PDB entry 7VZG | electron microscopy, 2.61 A resolution | chains a and e of the 14 polymer chains in the assembly

[Chain a]
Molecule: PscA
Organism: Chloracidobacterium thermophilum
UniProt: G2LDR8 (G2LDR8_CHLTF); residues 8-865 here = UniProt positions 8-865
Chain sequence (858 residues; each row starts with the number of its first residue):
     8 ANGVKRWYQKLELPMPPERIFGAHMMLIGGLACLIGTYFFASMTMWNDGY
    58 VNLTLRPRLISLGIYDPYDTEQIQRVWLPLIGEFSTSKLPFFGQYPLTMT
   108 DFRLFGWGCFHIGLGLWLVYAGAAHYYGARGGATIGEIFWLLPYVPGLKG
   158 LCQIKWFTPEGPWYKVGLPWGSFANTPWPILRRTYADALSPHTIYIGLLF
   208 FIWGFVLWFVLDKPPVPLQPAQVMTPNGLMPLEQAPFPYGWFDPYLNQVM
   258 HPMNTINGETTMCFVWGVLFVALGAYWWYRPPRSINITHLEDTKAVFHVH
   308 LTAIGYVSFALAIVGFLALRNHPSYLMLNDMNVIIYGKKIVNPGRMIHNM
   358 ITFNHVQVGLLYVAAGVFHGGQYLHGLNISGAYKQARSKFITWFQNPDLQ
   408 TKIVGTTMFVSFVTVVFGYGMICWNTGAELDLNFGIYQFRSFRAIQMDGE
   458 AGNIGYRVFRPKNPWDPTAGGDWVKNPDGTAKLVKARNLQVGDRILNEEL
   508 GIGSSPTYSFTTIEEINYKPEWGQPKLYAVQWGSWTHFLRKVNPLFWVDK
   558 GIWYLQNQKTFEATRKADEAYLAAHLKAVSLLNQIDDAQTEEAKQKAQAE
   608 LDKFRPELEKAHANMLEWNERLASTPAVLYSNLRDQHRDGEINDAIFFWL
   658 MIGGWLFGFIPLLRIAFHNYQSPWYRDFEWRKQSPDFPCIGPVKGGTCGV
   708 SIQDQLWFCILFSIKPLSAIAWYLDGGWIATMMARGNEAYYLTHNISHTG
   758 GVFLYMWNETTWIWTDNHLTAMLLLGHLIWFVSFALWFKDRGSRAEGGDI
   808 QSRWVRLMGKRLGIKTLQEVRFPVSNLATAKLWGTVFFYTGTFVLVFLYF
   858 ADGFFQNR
Ion coordination: bacteriochlorophyll a Mg near E266 (its only coordinating residue here); 4Fe-4S cluster Fe: C696, C705 (shared with 1 residue of chain A); Ca2+: D732, E766, Y856, D859, G860; Zn ion near H784 (its only coordinating residue here)
Ligand contacts:
  - 2GO ([methyl 9-acetyl-14-ethyl-20-hydroxy-4,8,13,18-tetramethyl-3-{3-oxo-3-[(3,7,11,15-tetramethylhexadec-2-en-1-yl)oxy]propyl}-3,4,20,21-tetradehydrophorbine-21-carboxylatato(2-)-kappa~4~N~23~,N~24~,N~25~,N~26~]zinc), molecule 1: Y426, I429, L657, G661, F664, I721, K722, P723, S725, A726, W729, I736, V759, M763, W764, T767, I770, W771, L780, H784, W787, F845, T849, L852, V853, Y856
  - 2GO, molecule 2: F760, M763, W764
  - 84Q ([(2S)-2-[2-azanylethoxy(oxidanyl)phosphoryl]oxy-2-(13-methyltetradecanoyloxy)ethyl] 13-methyltetradecanoate): H258, M260, N261, W273, A317, L318, V321, G322, A325, L326, I358, H362, A634
  - 85I ([(2R)-2-[2-(methylamino)ethoxy-oxidanyl-phosphoryl]oxy-2-(13-methyltetradecanoyloxy)ethyl] 13-methyltetradecanoate), molecule 1: G10, V11, L785, I786, V789, R798, P830, V831, S832, N833, T836, W840
  - 85I, molecule 2: Y313, F316, I320, F323, L324, R327, R352, V363, L552, L636, Y637, S638, R645, F654, F655, M658, I659, W662, L663, F666, I727, Y730, L731, G733, F861, Q863
  - 85I, molecule 3: V789, A792, L793, R801, Q808, W811, F829, P830, V831, S832, W840, F844
  - 85N ([(2S)-2-[[(1R)-1,2-bis(13-methyltetradecanoyloxy)ethoxy]methyl]-3-oxidanyl-3-oxidanylidene-propyl]-trimethyl-azanium), molecule 1: W431, F441, I443, Y444, F446, G540
  - 85N, molecule 2: V812, K822, T823, L824, E826, V827, R828, F829
  - bacteriochlorophyll a (BCL), molecule 1: L18, L20, M22, R26, I27, A30, H31, M33, L34, G37, C40, L41, T44, L123, V126, Y133, T300, V303, F304, H307, L308, I311
  - bacteriochlorophyll a (BCL), molecule 2: P24, I27, F28, H31, M32, I35, L125, F180, I187, L188, R189, R190, T191, Y192, A195, P198, H199, Y202, I203, L205, L206, I209
  - bacteriochlorophyll a (BCL), molecule 3: F28, M32, W124, L125, Y127, A128, A131, H132, V173, G174, L175, P176, F180, T183, W185, Y202
  - bacteriochlorophyll a (BCL), molecule 4: L38, L41, I42, T61, L62, R65, I311, S315, L318, I358, N361, H362, V365, Y369
  - bacteriochlorophyll a (BCL), molecule 5: Y45, Y57, V58, T61, L62, M357, I358, F360, N361, Q364, L368, I717, T842, V843, Y846, T847, F850, V851, V853, F854, F857
  - bacteriochlorophyll a (BCL), molecule 6: P64, R65, S68, F207, W210, M260, N261, T262, I263, G265, E266, M269, C270, W273, F277, L318, A325, L326, H329, S331, Y332
  - bacteriochlorophyll a (BCL), molecule 7: Y192, A193, A195, L196, H199, T200, I203, L206, W210, P289, I294, L297, E298, V303, V306, H307, A310, I311
  - bacteriochlorophyll a (BCL), molecule 8: H296, L297, A302, H305, V306, T309, A310, Y313, F316, A317, V374, G377, G378, Y380, L381, F397, I398, F401, L669, L670, A673, F674
  - chlorophyll a (CLA), molecule 1: Y15, Q16, K17, L18, E19, L20, F304, L308, L368, Y369, A372, F375, H376, Q379, Q710, L713, W714, I717
  - chlorophyll a (CLA), molecule 2: I35, L38, A39, I42, F46, L62, R65, L66, L69, I71, W114, F117, H118, L121, L125, I203, L206, F207, I209, W210, V213, I311, V314, L318
  - chlorophyll a (CLA), molecule 3: G56, Y57, V58, I342, Y343, H775, A778, M779, L782, V851, F854
  - chlorophyll a (CLA), molecule 4: M415, S418, F419, V422, V423, Y426, F664, I667, R671, F715, F719
  - chlorophyll a (CLA), molecule 5: V422, V423, Y426, G427, C430, T433, L439, F441, F446, F664, L718, F719, K722, M739, V759, F760, M763, W787, F845
  - chlorophyll a (CLA), molecule 6: A778, L781, L782, H784, L785, W787, F788, F791
  - chlorophyll a (CLA), molecule 7: L785, F788, V789, F791, A792, F795, D797, S800, R801, G804, G805, Q808
  - lycopene (LYC): H31, L34, I35, L38, L41, Y45, V58, Y192, H199, V303, H307
  - 4Fe-4S cluster (SF4): C696, G698, P699, C705, K796, L834
What the authors report for this chain:
  - binding site for 85I: R801
  - binding site for 2GO: H784

[Chain e]
Molecule: PscE
Organism: Chloracidobacterium thermophilum
UniProt: G2LK98 (G2LK98_CHLTF); residue numbers follow UniProt; this construct covers 1-35
Chain sequence (35 residues; each row starts with the number of its first residue):
     1 MTAILLACLFVLGGYAALWGIIKFVVANTKDIAAN
Ligand contacts:
  - 85I ([(2R)-2-[2-(methylamino)ethoxy-oxidanyl-phosphoryl]oxy-2-(13-methyltetradecanoyloxy)ethyl] 13-methyltetradecanoate): A7, F10, V11, G14, Y15, L18
  - bacteriochlorophyll a (BCL): V11, L12, Y15

[How chain a and chain e interact]
Pairs across the interface (19; chain a residue first):
  Y313(a) - Y15(e)  hydrogen bond
  V321(a) - I4(e)  hydrophobic
  L324(a) - A3(e)
  L324(a) - I4(e)  hydrophobic
  A325(a) - I4(e)
  D405(a) - A33(e)
  D405(a) - A34(e)  hydrogen bond (side chain-backbone)
  L406(a) - V26(e)  hydrophobic
  T408(a) - A34(e)
  K409(a) - T29(e)  hydrogen bond (side chain-backbone)
  K409(a) - I32(e)  hydrogen bond (side chain-backbone)
  I410(a) - I22(e)
  T413(a) - I22(e)
  L552(a) - F10(e)  hydrophobic
  V555(a) - L6(e)  hydrophobic
  V635(a) - T2(e)
  V635(a) - A3(e)
  L663(a) - L18(e)  hydrophobic
  F666(a) - Y15(e)
Also at the interface, not in a pair above, chain a (22 interface residues in all): I320, R327, V417, P551, I559, L636, F655
Also at the interface, not in a pair above, chain e (18 interface residues in all): A7, C8, V11, I21, V25

[In short]
22 residues of chain a and 18 residues of chain e are in contact; the contacts include 4 hydrogen bonds. Among
the polar pairs are Y313(a)-Y15(e), D405(a)-A34(e) and K409(a)-T29(e). From the paper: a binding site for 85I
at R801(a); a binding site for 2GO at H784(a).
Here chain a is PscA and chain e is PscE, both from Chloracidobacterium thermophilum. Entry 7VZG (Structure of
the Acidobacteria homodimeric reaction center bound with cytochrome c (the larger form)) was determined by
electron microscopy, deposited together with 7VZR.
